PDB entry 4JIZ | X-ray diffraction, 2.10 A resolution | chains A and B

# Chain A
Molecule: MOB kinase activator 1A
From: Homo sapiens
UniProt: Q9H8S9 (MOB1A_HUMAN); residues 19-190 here correspond to UniProt positions 40-211 (UniProt number = residue number + 21)
Amino-acid sequence (172 residues; each row starts with the number of its first residue):
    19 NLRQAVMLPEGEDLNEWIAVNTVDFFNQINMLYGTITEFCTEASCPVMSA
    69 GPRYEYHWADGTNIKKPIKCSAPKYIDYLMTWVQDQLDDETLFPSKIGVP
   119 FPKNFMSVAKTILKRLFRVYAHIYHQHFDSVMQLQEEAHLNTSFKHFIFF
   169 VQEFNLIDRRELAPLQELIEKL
Ion coordination: Zn2+: Cys58, Cys63, His140, His145
Swiss-Prot annotation at these positions:
  - binding site (Zn(2+)): Cys58, Cys63, His140, His145
  - modified residue (Phosphothreonine): Thr53, Thr160
Reported in the primary citation:
  - specificity-determining residues: Lys84

# Chain B
Molecule: phosphopeptide
Amino-acid sequence (8 residues; row label = number of the first residue in the row):
     1 YHSVVRYA
Modified residues: Ser3 (phosphoserine; SEP)

# Interface between chain A and chain B
Contacting residue pairs (22; chain A residue first):
  Pro70(A) with Tyr7(B)
  Arg71(A) with Val5(B); Arg6(B); Tyr7(B), hydrogen bond (backbone-backbone)
  Tyr72(A) with Val5(B); Arg6(B)
  Glu73(A) with Ser3(B); Val4(B); Val5(B), hydrogen bond (backbone-backbone); Tyr7(B)
  Tyr74(A) with Ser3(B); Val4(B), hydrophobic
  His75(A) with Ser3(B), hydrogen bond (backbone-backbone); Val5(B)
  Lys83(A) with Tyr1(B)
  Lys84(A) with Tyr1(B)
  Pro85(A) with Tyr1(B); His2(B)
  Lys132(A) with Ser3(B)
  Arg133(A) with Ser3(B)
  Arg136(A) with Ser3(B); Val4(B)
Interface residues without a listed pair, chain A (14 interface residues in all): Ala77, Glu179
From the paper, about this interface:
  - interface residues, chain A: Lys84(A), Lys132(A), Arg133(A), Arg136(A)

# Summary
14 residues of chain A and 7 residues of chain B are in contact; the contacts include 3 hydrogen bonds.
Backbone hydrogen bonds pair Arg71(A)-Tyr7(B), Glu73(A)-Val5(B) and His75(A)-Ser3(B). Curated annotation
(UniProt) lists 4 Zn2+-binding residues on chain A. From the paper: interface residues Lys84(A), Lys132(A) and
Arg133(A) among others; the specificity determinant Lys84(A).
Here chain A is MOB kinase activator 1A (Homo sapiens) and chain B is phosphopeptide. Entry 4JIZ (Human
Mob1-phosphopeptide complex) was determined by X-ray diffraction.
